PDB entry 8HVM | X-ray diffraction, 1.48 A resolution | chains A and B

# Chain A (and B)
Molecule: 3C-like proteinase nsp5
Source organism: Severe acute respiratory syndrome coronavirus 2
Notes: EC 3.4.22.69; chain B of this document is another copy of the same molecule, construct and numbering; everything in this record applies to it too
UniProtKB: P0DTC1 (R1A_SARS2); residues 3-303 here correspond to UniProt positions 3266-3566 (UniProt number = residue number + 3263)
Sequence (302 residues; each row starts with the number of its first residue):
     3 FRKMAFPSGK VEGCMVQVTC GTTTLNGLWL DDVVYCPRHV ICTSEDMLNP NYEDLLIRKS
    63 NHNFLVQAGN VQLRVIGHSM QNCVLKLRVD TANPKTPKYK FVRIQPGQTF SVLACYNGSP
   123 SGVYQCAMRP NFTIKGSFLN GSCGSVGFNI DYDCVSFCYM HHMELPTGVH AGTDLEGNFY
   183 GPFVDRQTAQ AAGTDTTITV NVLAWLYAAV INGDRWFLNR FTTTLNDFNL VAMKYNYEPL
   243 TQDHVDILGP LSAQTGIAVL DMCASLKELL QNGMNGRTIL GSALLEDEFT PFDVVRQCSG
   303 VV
Sequence notes: engineered mutation Arg90 (Lys3353 in P0DTC1); expression tag (304)
Residues lining bound ligands: Paxlovid, bound form (4WI; (1R,2S,5S)-N-{(1E,2S)-1-imino-3-[(3S)-2-oxopyrrolidin-3-yl]propan-2-yl}-6,6-dimethyl-3-[3-methyl-N-(trifluoroacetyl)-L-valyl]-3-azabicyclo[3.1.0]hexane-2-carboxamide): His41, Met49, Tyr54, Phe140, Leu141, Asn142, Gly143, Ser144, Cys145, His163, His164, Met165, Glu166, Leu167, Pro168, His172, Asp187, Arg188, Gln189, Thr190, Gln192

# Chain A / chain B interface
Pairs across the interface (58; chain A residue first):
  Arg4(A) - Lys5(B)
  Arg4(A) - Tyr126(B)
  Arg4(A) - Gln127(B)  hydrogen bond (side chain-backbone)
  Arg4(A) - Cys128(B)
  Arg4(A) - Lys137(B)  hydrogen bond (side chain-backbone)
  Arg4(A) - Ser139(B)
  Lys5(A) - Arg4(B)
  Lys5(A) - Tyr126(B)
  Met6(A) - Gly124(B)
  Met6(A) - Val125(B)
  Met6(A) - Tyr126(B)  hydrophobic
  Met6(A) - Ser139(B)
  Ala7(A) - Gly124(B)
  Ala7(A) - Val125(B)  hydrogen bond (backbone-backbone)
  Phe8(A) - Val125(B)
  Pro9(A) - Ser10(B)
  Pro9(A) - Glu14(B)
  Pro9(A) - Pro122(B)  hydrophobic
  Pro9(A) - Ser123(B)
  Pro9(A) - Gly124(B)
  Ser10(A) - Pro9(B)
  Ser10(A) - Ser10(B)  hydrogen bond (backbone-side chain)
  Ser10(A) - Glu14(B)  hydrogen bond (backbone-side chain)
  Gly11(A) - Gly11(B)
  Gly11(A) - Glu14(B)  hydrogen bond (backbone-side chain)
  Glu14(A) - Pro9(B)
  Glu14(A) - Ser10(B)  hydrogen bond (side chain-backbone)
  Glu14(A) - Gly11(B)  hydrogen bond (side chain-backbone)
  Pro122(A) - Pro9(B)
  Ser123(A) - Pro9(B)
  Gly124(A) - Met6(B)
  Gly124(A) - Ala7(B)
  Gly124(A) - Pro9(B)
  Val125(A) - Met6(B)
  Val125(A) - Ala7(B)  hydrogen bond (backbone-backbone)
  Val125(A) - Phe8(B)
  Val125(A) - Val125(B)  hydrophobic
  Tyr126(A) - Lys5(B)
  Tyr126(A) - Met6(B)  hydrophobic
  Gln127(A) - Arg4(B)  hydrogen bond (backbone-side chain)
  Lys137(A) - Arg4(B)  hydrogen bond (backbone-side chain)
  Ser139(A) - Met6(B)
  Ser139(A) - Gln299(B)
  Leu141(A) - Gln299(B)
  Leu141(A) - Ser301(B)
  Leu286(A) - Gly283(B)
  Leu286(A) - Ala285(B)  hydrophobic
  Glu290(A) - Arg4(B)  salt bridge
  Arg298(A) - Ser123(B)  hydrogen bond (side chain-backbone)
  Arg298(A) - Gly124(B)
  Gln299(A) - Ser139(B)  hydrogen bond
  Gln299(A) - Leu141(B)
  Cys300(A) - Leu141(B)
  Ser301(A) - Leu141(B)
  Val303(A) - Ser123(B)  hydrogen bond (backbone-side chain)
  Val304(A) - Tyr118(B)
  Val304(A) - Ser121(B)
  Val304(A) - Pro122(B)
Other interface residues (no listed pair), chain A (30 interface residues in all): Leu115, Cys128, Ala129, Gly302
Other interface residues (no listed pair), chain B (31 interface residues in all): Lys12, Leu115, Gly138, Thr280, Arg298, Cys300

# Summary
The interface between chain A and chain B involves 30 residues on one side and 31 on the other, with 14
hydrogen bonds and 1 salt bridge. Polar pairs include Glu290(A)-Arg4(B), Arg4(A)-Gln127(B) and
Arg4(A)-Lys137(B). Ligands of chain A: Paxlovid, bound form.
Both chains are 3C-like proteinase nsp5 (Severe acute respiratory syndrome coronavirus 2). Entry 8HVM (Crystal
structure of SARS-Cov-2 main protease K90R mutant in complex with PF07321332) was determined by X-ray
diffraction, deposited together with 8HZR, 8HVK, 8HVL, 8HVN and 8HVO.
